Entry 3ZYM (X-ray diffraction, 2.03 A resolution); this record covers chain A.

[Chain A]
Molecule: Phosphatidylinositol-binding clathrin assembly protein, vesicle-associated membrane protein 8
From: Rattus norvegicus
Notes: fragment: partial anth domain of calm, residues 1-264, partial snare domain of vamp8, residues 11-41
Reference sequence: chimeric construct of O55012, O70404: residues 1-264 from O55012 (PICA_RAT) positions 1-264 (same numbers); residues 1011-1041 from O70404 positions 11-41 (UniProt number = residue number - 1000)
Sequence (310 residues; row label = number of the first residue in the row; note: 738 numbers in that range are skipped by the numbering (no residue carries them; nothing is unmodelled there); numbers below 1 keep their minus sign (Gly-6 is residue -6)):
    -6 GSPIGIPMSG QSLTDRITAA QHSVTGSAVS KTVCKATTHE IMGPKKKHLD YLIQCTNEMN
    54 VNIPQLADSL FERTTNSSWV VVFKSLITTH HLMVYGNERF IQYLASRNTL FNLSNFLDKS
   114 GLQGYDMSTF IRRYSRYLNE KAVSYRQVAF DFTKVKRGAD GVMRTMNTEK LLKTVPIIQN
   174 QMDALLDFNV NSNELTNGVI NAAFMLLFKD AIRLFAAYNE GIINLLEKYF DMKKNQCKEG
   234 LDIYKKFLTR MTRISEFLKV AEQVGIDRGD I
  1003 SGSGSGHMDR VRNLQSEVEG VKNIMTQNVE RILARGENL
Unresolved in the structure: -6 to 4, 259-264, 1003-1014, 1039-1041
Construct notes: expression tag (-6 to 0); linker (1003-1010)
UniProt features mapped onto this chain:
  - modified residue: Ser2 (N-acetylserine), Ser16 (Phosphoserine), Ser20 (Phosphoserine)
  - cross-link: Lys238 (Glycyl lysine isopeptide (Lys-Gly) (interchain with G-Cter in SUMO2))
What the authors report for this chain:
  - interface hot spots (mutagenesis) - M244K: abolished binding to VAMP8
  - mutagenesis - L219S, M244K: abolished localization to VAMP8HA

[Overview]
From the paper: L219S and M244K abolish localization to VAMP8HA; M244K abolishes binding to VAMP8.
Chain A is Phosphatidylinositol-binding clathrin assembly protein, vesicle-associated membrane protein 8
(Rattus norvegicus); the structure, Structure of CALM (PICALM) in complex with VAMP8, was determined by X-ray
diffraction (same publication as 3ZYK).
